7OZJ - chains A and B of the 3 polymer chains in the assembly; structure by electron microscopy, 4.29 A resolution (low resolution: residue-level contacts below are approximate; hydrogen-bond / salt-bridge calls are withheld).

[Chain A]
Protein: VP1
From: Human enterovirus 70
Reference sequence: P32537 (POLG_HE701); residues 1-306 here correspond to UniProt positions 562-867 (UniProt number = residue number + 561)
Amino-acid sequence (306 residues; each row starts with the number of its first residue):
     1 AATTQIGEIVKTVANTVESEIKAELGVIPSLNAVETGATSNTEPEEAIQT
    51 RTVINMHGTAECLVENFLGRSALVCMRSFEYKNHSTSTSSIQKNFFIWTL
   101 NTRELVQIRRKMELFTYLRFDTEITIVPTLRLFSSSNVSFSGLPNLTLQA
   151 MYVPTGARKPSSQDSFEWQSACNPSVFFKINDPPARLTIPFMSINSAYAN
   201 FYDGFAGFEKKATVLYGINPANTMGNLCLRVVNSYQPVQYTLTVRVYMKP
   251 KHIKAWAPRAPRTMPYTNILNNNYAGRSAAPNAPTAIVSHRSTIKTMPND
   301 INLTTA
Not modelled in the structure: 1-58, 84-92, 134-142, 276-282, 291-306
Swiss-Prot annotation at these positions:
  - site: Ala306 (Cleavage)

[Chain B]
Protein: VP2
From: Human enterovirus 70
Reference sequence: P32537 (POLG_HE701); residues 1-250 here correspond to UniProt positions 70-319 (UniProt number = residue number + 69)
Amino-acid sequence (250 residues; row label = number of the first residue in the row):
     1 SPSAEACGYSDRVLQLKLGNSSIVTQEAANICCAYGEWPTYLPDNEAVAI
    51 DKPTQPETSTDRFYTLKSKKWESNSTGWWWKLPDALNQIGMFGQNVQYHY
   101 LYRSGFLCHVQCNATKFHQGTLLIVAIPEHQIGKKGTGTSASFAEVMKGA
   151 EGGVFEQPYLLDDGTSLACALVYPHQWINLRTNNSATIVLPWMNSAPMDF
   201 ALRHNNWTLAVIPVCPLAGGTGNTNTYVPITISIAPMCAEYNGLRNAITQ
Not modelled in the structure: 1-33, 43-61, 88-101, 242-250
Swiss-Prot annotation at these positions:
  - site: Gln250 (Cleavage)
From the paper describing this entry:
  - conformationally variable residues (order/disorder transition): Gly90 to Tyr98

[Interface between chain A and chain B]
Pairs across the interface - 73 pairs, chain A then chain B:
  Thr116(A) - Pro128(B)
  Thr116(A) - Glu129(B)
  Tyr117(A) - Glu129(B)
  Tyr117(A) - Met193(B)
  Tyr117(A) - Ser195(B)
  Tyr117(A) - Asn206(B)
  Asn195(A) - Ser195(B)
  Asn195(A) - Ala196(B)
  Ser196(A) - Ser195(B)
  Ala197(A) - Ser195(B)
  Phe201(A) - Glu129(B)
  Phe201(A) - Gln131(B)
  Tyr202(A) - Glu129(B)
  Tyr202(A) - Gln131(B)
  Tyr202(A) - His204(B)
  Asp203(A) - Lys81(B)
  Asp203(A) - Glu129(B)
  Asp203(A) - Gln131(B)
  Asp203(A) - His204(B)
  Asp203(A) - Asn205(B)
  Gly204(A) - Arg203(B)
  Gly204(A) - His204(B)
  Phe205(A) - Val146(B)
  Phe205(A) - Arg203(B)
  Gly207(A) - Ala201(B)
  Phe208(A) - Ala201(B)
  Lys210(A) - Phe143(B)
  Lys210(A) - Arg203(B)
  Tyr216(A) - Gln131(B)
  Tyr216(A) - Ile132(B)
  Tyr216(A) - Ala141(B)
  Tyr216(A) - Val146(B)
  Ala257(A) - Tyr35(B)
  Pro258(A) - Val172(B)
  Pro258(A) - Tyr173(B)
  Arg259(A) - Pro128(B)
  Arg259(A) - Glu129(B)
  Arg259(A) - Asp163(B)
  Arg259(A) - Val172(B)
  Arg259(A) - Tyr173(B)
  Ala260(A) - Thr165(B)
  Ala260(A) - Cys169(B)
  Ala260(A) - Tyr173(B)
  Pro261(A) - Thr165(B)
  Pro261(A) - Cys169(B)
  Arg262(A) - Asp163(B)
  Arg262(A) - Gly164(B)
  Thr263(A) - Gly164(B)
  Thr263(A) - Thr165(B)
  Thr263(A) - Ser166(B)
  Met264(A) - Gly164(B)
  Asn271(A) - Gly138(B)
  Asn271(A) - Thr139(B)
  Asn271(A) - Ser140(B)
  Asn272(A) - Gln131(B)
  Asn272(A) - Gly133(B)
  Asn272(A) - Asp163(B)
  Asn273(A) - Gly133(B)
  Asn273(A) - Lys134(B)
  Asn273(A) - Thr137(B)
  Asn273(A) - Gly138(B)
  Asn273(A) - Thr139(B)
  Tyr274(A) - Lys134(B)
  Tyr274(A) - Lys135(B)
  Tyr274(A) - Gly136(B)
  Tyr274(A) - Leu160(B)
  Tyr274(A) - Asp162(B)
  Tyr274(A) - Gly164(B)
  Pro284(A) - Leu160(B)
  Thr285(A) - Tyr159(B)
  Ala286(A) - Tyr159(B)
  Ile287(A) - Tyr159(B)
  Ile287(A) - Ser166(B)
Also at the interface, not in a pair above, chain A (38 interface residues in all): Ala199, Ala206, Glu209, Lys211, Ala212, Thr267, Asn268, Ala275
Also at the interface, not in a pair above, chain B (39 interface residues in all): Ile127, His130, Ala170, Asn194

[Overview]
Chain A and chain B form an interface of 38 and 39 residues respectively. The paper reports conformational
variability at Gly90(B).
Here chain A is VP1 and chain B is VP2, both from Human enterovirus 70. Entry 7OZJ (CryoEM structure of human
enterovirus 70 empty particle) was determined by electron microscopy (same publication as 7OZK, 7OZL, 7OZI and
7OPX).
